PDB entry 9JYY | electron microscopy, 3.00 A resolution | chains S and O of the 28 polymer chains in the assembly

Chain S:
Protein: Internal virion protein gp14
From: Escherichia phage T7
UniProtKB: P03724 (GP14_BPT7); numbering as in UniProt (aligned over 1-196)
Amino-acid sequence (196 residues; numbered 1 to 196; the number before each row is that of its first residue):
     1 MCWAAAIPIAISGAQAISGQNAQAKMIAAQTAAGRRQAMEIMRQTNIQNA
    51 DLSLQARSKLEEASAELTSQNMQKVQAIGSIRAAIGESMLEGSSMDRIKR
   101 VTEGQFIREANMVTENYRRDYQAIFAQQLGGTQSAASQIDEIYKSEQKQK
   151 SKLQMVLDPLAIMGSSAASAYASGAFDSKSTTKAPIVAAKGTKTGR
Not modelled in the structure: 1-3, 87-100, 130-196

Chain O:
Protein: Internal virion protein gp15
From: Escherichia phage T7
Amino-acid sequence (747 residues; numbered 1 to 747; the number before each row is that of its first residue):
     1 MSKIESALQAAQPGLSRLRGGAGGMGYRAATTQAEQPRSSLLDTIGRFAK
    51 AGADMYTAKEQRARDLADERSNEIIRKLTPEQRREALNNGTLLYQDDPYA
   101 MEALRVKTGRNAAYLVDDDVMQKIKEGVFRTREEMEEYRHSRLQEGAKVY
   151 AEQFGIDPEDVDYQRGFNGDITERNISLYGAHDNFLSQQAQKGAIMNSRV
   201 ELNGVLQDPDMLRRPDSADFFEKYIDNGLVTGAIPSDAQATQLISQAFSD
   251 ASSRAGGADFLMRVGDKKVTLNGATTTYRELIGEEQWNALMVTAQRSQFE
   301 TDAKLNEQYRLKINSALNQEDPRTAWEMLQGIKAELDKVQPDEQMTPQRE
   351 WLISAQEQVQNQMNAWTKAQAKALDDSMKSMNKLDVIDKQFQKRINGEWV
   401 STDFKDMPVNENTGEFKHSDMVNYANKKLAEIDSMDIPDGAKDAMKLKYL
   451 QADSKDGAFRTAIGTMVTDAGQEWSAAVINGKLPERTPAMDALRRIRNAD
   501 PQLIAALYPDQAELFLTMDMMDKQGIDPQVILDADRLTVKRSKEQRFEDD
   551 KAFESALNASKAPEIARMPASLRESARKIYDSVKYRSGNESMAMEQMTKF
   601 LKESTYTFTGDDVDGDTVGVIPKNMMQVNSDPKSWEQGRDILEEARKGII
   651 ASNPWITNKQLTMYSQGDSIYLMDTTGQVRVRYDKELLSKVWSENQKKLE
   701 EKAREKALADVNKRAPIVAATKAREAAAKRVREKRKQTPKFIYGRKE
Not modelled in the structure: 1-40, 712-747

Chain S / chain O interface:
Contacting residue pairs - 18 pairs, chain S then chain O:
  Arg118(S) with Ala67(O); Asp68(O), salt bridge; Ser71(O)
  Arg119(S) with Gly90(O), hydrogen bond (side chain-backbone); Thr91(O), hydrogen bond (side chain-backbone); Leu93(O)
  Tyr121(S) with Ser71(O); Thr91(O); Leu92(O), hydrogen bond (side chain-backbone); Leu93(O); Asp96(O), hydrogen bond
  Gln122(S) with Ile74(O)
  Ile124(S) with Thr91(O)
  Phe125(S) with Ile75(O), hydrophobic; Leu78(O), hydrophobic; Ala86(O), hydrophobic; Thr91(O)
  Gln128(S) with Gln82(O)
Other interface residues (no listed pair), chain S (8 interface residues in all): Asn116
Other interface residues (no listed pair), chain O (14 interface residues in all): Glu60

Overview:
8 residues of chain S and 14 residues of chain O are in contact; the contacts include 4 hydrogen bonds and 1
salt bridge. Polar contacts include Arg118(S)-Asp68(O), Arg119(S)-Gly90(O) and Arg119(S)-Thr91(O).
Here chain S is Internal virion protein gp14 and chain O is Internal virion protein gp15, both from
Escherichia phage T7. Entry 9JYY (core proteins of mature T7) was determined by electron microscopy together
with 9JYZ and 9JZ0 from the same study.
